3HOP - chain A; structure by X-ray diffraction, 2.30 A resolution.

# Chain A
Name: Filamin-A
Organism: Homo sapiens
Notes: fragment: Actin-binding domain
Reference sequence: P21333 (FLNA_HUMAN); numbering as in UniProt (aligned over 2-269)
Chain sequence (272 residues; row label = number of the first residue in the row; numbers below 1 keep their minus sign (Gly-2 is residue -2)):
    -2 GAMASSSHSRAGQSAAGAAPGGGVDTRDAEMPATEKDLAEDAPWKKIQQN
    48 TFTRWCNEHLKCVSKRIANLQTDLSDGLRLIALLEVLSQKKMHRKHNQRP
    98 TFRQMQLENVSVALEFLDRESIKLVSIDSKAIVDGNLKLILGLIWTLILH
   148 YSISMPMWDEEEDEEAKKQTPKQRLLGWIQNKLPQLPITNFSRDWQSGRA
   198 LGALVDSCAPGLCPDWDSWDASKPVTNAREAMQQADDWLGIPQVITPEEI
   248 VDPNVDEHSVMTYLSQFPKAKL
Unresolved in the structure: -2 to 36, 156-162
Sequence notes: expression tag (-2 to 1)
UniProt features mapped onto this chain:
  - modified residue: Ser2 (N-acetylserine), Ser11 (Phosphoserine)
  - cross-link (Glycyl lysine isopeptide (Lys-Gly)): Lys42 (interchain with G-Cter in ubiquitin), Lys43 (interchain with G-Cter in ubiquitin), Lys135 (interchain with G-Cter in ubiquitin)
  - natural variant: Ala39 (A39G: In PVNH1), Glu82 (E82V: In PVNH1), Met102 (M102V: In PVNH1), Ala128 (A128V: In PVNH1), Ser149 (S149F: In PVNH1), Gln170 (Q170P: In OPD2), Leu172 (L172F: In OPD1), Asn187 (N187S: In OPD2; uncertain significance), Arg196 (R196G: In OPD2; R196W: In OPD1), Ala200 (A200S: In OPD2), Asp203 (D203Y: In OPD1), Pro207 (P207L: In OPD1), 3 further natural variant entries in UniProt
  - mutagenesis: Lys42 (K42R: Abrogates ASB2alpha-mediated degradation without altering ASB2alpha binding; when associated with R-43 and R-135), Lys43 (K43R: Abrogates ASB2alpha-mediated degradation without altering ASB2alpha binding; when associated with R-42 and R-135), Lys135 (K135R: Abrogates ASB2alpha-mediated degradation without altering ASB2alpha binding; when associated with R-42 and R-43)

# In short
UniProt lists 3 mutagenesis sites.
Chain A is Filamin-A (Homo sapiens); the structure, Structure of the actin-binding domain of human filamin A,
was determined by X-ray diffraction, deposited together with 3HOC and 3HOR.
